PDB entry 8F1K | electron microscopy, 2.80 A resolution | chains A and M of the 10 polymer chains in the assembly

Chain A:
Molecule: 36-nt DNA strand
Sequence (36 nucleotides; numbered 1 to 36; the number before each row is that of its first residue):
     1 CCAGAAATTG GCACGAAAAT TGCAATAAAT ACAACG
Not modelled in the structure: 35-36

Chain M:
Name: RNA polymerase sigma-54 factor
Source organism: Escherichia coli
Reference sequence: P24255 (RP54_ECOLI); residues 1-477 here = UniProt positions 1-477
Chain sequence (480 residues; numbered -2 to 477; the number before each row is that of its first residue; numbers below 1 keep their minus sign (Ser-2 is residue -2)):
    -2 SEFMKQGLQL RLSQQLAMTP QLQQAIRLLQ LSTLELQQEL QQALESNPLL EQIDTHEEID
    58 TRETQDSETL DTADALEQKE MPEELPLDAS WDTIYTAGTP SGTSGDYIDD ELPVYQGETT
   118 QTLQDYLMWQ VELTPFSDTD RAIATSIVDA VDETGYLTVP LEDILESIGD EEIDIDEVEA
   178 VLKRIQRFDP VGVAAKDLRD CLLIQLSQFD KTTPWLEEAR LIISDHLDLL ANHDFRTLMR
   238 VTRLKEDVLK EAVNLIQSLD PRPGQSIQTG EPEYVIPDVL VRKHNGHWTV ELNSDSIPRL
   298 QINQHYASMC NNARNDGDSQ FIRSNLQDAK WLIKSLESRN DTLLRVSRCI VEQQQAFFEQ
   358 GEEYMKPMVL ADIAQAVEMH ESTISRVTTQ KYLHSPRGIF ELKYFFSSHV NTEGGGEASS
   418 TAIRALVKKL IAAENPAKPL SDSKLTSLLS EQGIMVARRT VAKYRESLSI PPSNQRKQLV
Not modelled in the structure: -2 to 10, 51-110
Differences from the reference sequence: expression tag (-2 to 0)
Curated features (UniProtKB/Swiss-Prot):
  - DNA-binding region: Val366 to Thr385 (H-T-H motif)
  - motif: Ala454 to Arg462 (RPON box)

Chain A / chain M interface:
Pairs across the interface (31; chain A residue first):
  DT8(A) - Ser438(M)  hydrogen bond to the phosphate
  DT8(A) - Ser440(M)  hydrogen bond to the phosphate
  DT8(A) - Lys441(M)  phosphate contact
  DT8(A) - Ser470(M)  phosphate contact
  DT9(A) - Ser438(M)  phosphate contact
  DT9(A) - Asp439(M)  hydrogen bond to the phosphate
  DT9(A) - Arg455(M)  base contact
  DT9(A) - Pro469(M)  sugar contact
  DT9(A) - Ser470(M)  hydrogen bond to the phosphate
  DG10(A) - Arg455(M)  hydrogen bond to the base
  DG10(A) - Arg456(M)  base contact
  DG10(A) - Arg462(M)  salt bridge to the phosphate
  DG10(A) - Glu463(M)  phosphate contact
  DG10(A) - Pro469(M)  phosphate contact
  DG11(A) - Arg456(M)  hydrogen bond to the base
  DA19(A) - Val366(M)  phosphate contact
  DA19(A) - Leu367(M)  hydrogen bond to the phosphate
  DT20(A) - Ser382(M)  hydrogen bond to the phosphate
  DT20(A) - Lys400(M)  salt bridge to the phosphate
  DT21(A) - Gln27(M)  phosphate contact
  DT21(A) - Ser379(M)  hydrogen bond to the base
  DT21(A) - Arg383(M)  base contact
  DG22(A) - Arg383(M)  hydrogen bond to the base
  DC23(A) - Met15(M)  base contact
  DA24(A) - Met15(M)  sugar contact
  DA24(A) - Pro17(M)  base contact
  DA24(A) - Gln20(M)  hydrogen bond to the sugar
  DA25(A) - Ala14(M)  sugar contact
  DA25(A) - Pro17(M)  base contact
  DT26(A) - Ala14(M)  sugar contact
  DT26(A) - Thr16(M)  base contact
Interface residues without a listed pair, chain A (14 interface residues in all): DC12, DA18
Interface residues without a listed pair, chain M (26 interface residues in all): Ile23, Glu378, Phe403, Asn471

Overview:
The interface between chain A and chain M involves 14 residues on one side and 26 on the other; the contacts
include 11 hydrogen bonds and 2 salt bridges. Polar contacts include DG10(A)-Arg455(M), DG11(A)-Arg456(M) and
DT21(A)-Ser379(M).
Here chain A is a 36-nt DNA strand and chain M is RNA polymerase sigma-54 factor (Escherichia coli). Entry
8F1K (SigN RNA polymerase early-melted intermediate bound to full duplex DNA fragment dhsU36 (-12T)) was
determined by electron microscopy (same publication as 8F1I and 8F1J).
